Entry 7Y5H (electron microscopy, 3.72 A resolution); this record covers chains B and A.

== Chain B (and A) ==
Molecule: Zinc transporter 8
Source organism: Xenopus tropicalis
Notes: chain A of this document is another copy of the same molecule, construct and numbering; everything in this record applies to it too
UniProtKB: Q5XHB4 (ZNT8_XENTR); numbering as in UniProt (aligned over 1-374)
Sequence (374 residues; each row starts with the number of its first residue):
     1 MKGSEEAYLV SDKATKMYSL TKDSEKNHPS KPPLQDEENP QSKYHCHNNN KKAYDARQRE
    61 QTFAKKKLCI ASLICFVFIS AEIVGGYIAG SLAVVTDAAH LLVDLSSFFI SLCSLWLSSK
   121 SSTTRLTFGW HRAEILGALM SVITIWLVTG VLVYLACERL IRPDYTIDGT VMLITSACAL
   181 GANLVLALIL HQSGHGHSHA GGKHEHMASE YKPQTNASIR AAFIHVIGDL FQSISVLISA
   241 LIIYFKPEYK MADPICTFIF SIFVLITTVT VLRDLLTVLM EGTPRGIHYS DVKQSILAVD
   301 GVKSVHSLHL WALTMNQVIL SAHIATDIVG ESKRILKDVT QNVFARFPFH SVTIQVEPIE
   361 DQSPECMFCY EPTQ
Unresolved in the structure: 1-42, 89-91, 165-169, 192-211, 371-374
Swiss-Prot annotation at these positions:
  - motif: His45 to His47 (HCH Motif)
  - binding site (Zn(2+)): His45, Cys46, His47, His100, Asp104, His131, His225, Asp229, His306, His323, His350, Glu357, Cys366, Cys369
Bound ions: Zn2+ site 1: His45, His47 (shared with Cys366(A), Cys369(A) of chain A); Zn2+ site 2: Cys46 (shared with His306(A), His323(A), Glu357(A) of chain A); Zn2+ site 3: His306, His323, Glu357 (shared with Cys46(A) of chain A); Zn2+ site 4: Cys366, Cys369 (shared with His45(A), His47(A) of chain A)
What the authors report for this chain:
  - conformationally variable residues (order/disorder transition, side-chain flip): Ala93 to Ala98, His100
  - mutagenesis - H100A/H225A: abolished binding to Zn2+

== Chain B / chain A interface ==
Residue-residue contacts - 76 pairs, chain B then chain A:
  Lys43(B) with Ser363(A)
  His45(B) with Asp361(A), hydrogen bond (side chain-backbone); Gln362(A); Ser363(A), hydrogen bond; Cys366(A); Cys369(A), hydrogen bond
  Cys46(B) with His323(A); Glu357(A), hydrogen bond
  His47(B) with Phe368(A); Cys369(A), hydrogen bond
  Asn50(B) with Phe368(A)
  Tyr54(B) with Met367(A)
  Thr124(B) with Thr283(A); Tyr289(A)
  Arg125(B) with Thr277(A), hydrogen bond; Thr283(A)
  Leu126(B) with Met280(A), hydrophobic; Gly282(A)
  Thr127(B) with Thr283(A); Leu308(A); His309(A)
  Phe128(B) with Glu281(A); His309(A); Trp311(A), hydrophobic
  Arg132(B) with Leu279(A), hydrogen bond (side chain-backbone); Met280(A); Glu281(A), salt bridge
  Leu136(B) with Met280(A), hydrophobic
  Thr277(B) with Arg125(A), hydrogen bond
  Leu279(B) with Arg132(A), hydrogen bond (backbone-side chain); Leu279(A), hydrophobic
  Met280(B) with Leu126(A), hydrophobic; Arg132(A); Leu136(A), hydrophobic
  Glu281(B) with Phe128(A); Arg132(A), salt bridge; Trp311(A); Leu313(A)
  Gly282(B) with Leu126(A)
  Thr283(B) with Thr124(A); Arg125(A); Thr127(A)
  Tyr289(B) with Thr124(A)
  Leu308(B) with Thr127(A)
  His309(B) with Thr127(A); Phe128(A)
  Trp311(B) with Phe128(A), hydrophobic; Glu281(A); Trp311(A), hydrophobic
  Leu313(B) with Glu281(A)
  Ser321(B) with Thr353(A)
  His323(B) with Cys46(A); Thr353(A)
  Val329(B) with Lys333(A)
  Ser332(B) with Ser332(A)
  Lys333(B) with Val329(A); Pro358(A)
  Leu336(B) with Gln355(A); Val356(A)
  Thr353(B) with Ser321(A); His323(A)
  Ile354(B) with Gln355(A)
  Gln355(B) with Leu336(A); Ile354(A)
  Val356(B) with Leu336(A)
  Glu357(B) with Cys46(A), hydrogen bond
  Pro358(B) with Lys333(A)
  Asp361(B) with Tyr44(A); His45(A), hydrogen bond (backbone-side chain)
  Ser363(B) with His45(A), hydrogen bond
  Pro364(B) with Lys43(A)
  Cys366(B) with His45(A)
  Met367(B) with Tyr54(A)
  Phe368(B) with Asn50(A)
  Cys369(B) with His45(A), hydrogen bond; His47(A), hydrogen bond
Interface residues without a listed pair, chain B (51 interface residues in all): Tyr44, Lys51, Leu147, Leu276, His306, Leu310, Val352, Gln362
Interface residues without a listed pair, chain A (50 interface residues in all): Lys51, Leu147, Leu276, His306, Leu310, Val352

== In short ==
The interface between chain B and chain A involves 51 residues on one side and 50 on the other, with 14
hydrogen bonds and 2 salt bridges. Polar contacts include Arg132(B)-Glu281(A), His45(B)-Asp361(A) and
His45(B)-Ser363(A). From the paper: H100A/H225A of chain B abolish binding to Zn2+; conformational variability
at Ala93(B) and His100(B).
Both chains are Zinc transporter 8 (Xenopus tropicalis). Entry 7Y5H (Cryo-EM structure of a eukaryotic ZnT8 at
a low pH) was determined by electron microscopy (same publication as 7Y5G).
